Entry 8W2F (electron microscopy, 3.10 A resolution); this record covers chains O and P of the 28 polymer chains in the assembly.

== Chain O ==
Name: Proteasome endopeptidase complex
Organism: Plasmodium falciparum 3D7
Notes: EC 3.4.25.1
Reference sequence: Q8IAR3 (Q8IAR3_PLAF7); residues 1-260 here = UniProt positions 1-260
Chain sequence (260 residues; row label = number of the first residue in the row):
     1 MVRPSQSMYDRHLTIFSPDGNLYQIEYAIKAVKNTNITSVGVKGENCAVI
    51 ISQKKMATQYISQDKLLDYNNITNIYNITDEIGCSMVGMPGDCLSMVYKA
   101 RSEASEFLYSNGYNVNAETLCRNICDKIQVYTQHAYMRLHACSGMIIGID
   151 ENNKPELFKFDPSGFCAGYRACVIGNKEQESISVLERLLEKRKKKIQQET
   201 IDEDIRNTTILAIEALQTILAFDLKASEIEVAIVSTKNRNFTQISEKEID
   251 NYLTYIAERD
Disordered / not traced: 1-8, 58-64, 194-199, 259-260
Cystine bridges: C121-C166

== Chain P ==
Name: Proteasome endopeptidase complex
Organism: Plasmodium falciparum 3D7
Notes: EC 3.4.25.1
Reference sequence: C6KST3 (C6KST3_PLAF7); residues 1-235 here = UniProt positions 1-235
Chain sequence (235 residues; each row starts with the number of its first residue):
     1 MADGEYSFSLTTFSPTGKLVQIEYALNRVSSSSPALGIRAKNGVIIATEK
    51 KSPNELIEENSIFKIQQISEHIGIVYAGMPGDFRVLLKRARKEAIRYSLQ
   101 YGSEILVKELVKIIASIVQEFTQTGGVRPFGLSLLICGVDVYGYHLYQID
   151 PSGCYFNWMATCVGKDYQNNMSFLEKRYNKDIEIEDAIHTAILTLKESYE
   201 GVLNEKNIEIGVAYDNKPFKILTQNEIKDYLIEIE
Disordered / not traced: 1-5, 51-53, 200-204, 214-216, 233-235

== Interface between chain O and chain P ==
Pairs across the interface (51):
  L13(O) - L10(P)  hydrophobic
  T14(O) - R128(P)
  I15(O) - L10(P)  hydrophobic
  I15(O) - Q21(P)
  F16(O) - Q21(P)  hydrogen bond (backbone-side chain)
  F16(O) - Y24(P)  hydrophobic
  F16(O) - A25(P)  hydrophobic
  F16(O) - M79(P)  hydrophobic
  F16(O) - R128(P)
  F16(O) - P129(P)
  F16(O) - G131(P)
  S17(O) - Y24(P)
  P18(O) - Y24(P)  hydrophobic
  P18(O) - N27(P)
  G20(O) - Y24(P)
  G20(O) - R28(P)  hydrogen bond (backbone-side chain)
  L22(O) - R28(P)
  L22(O) - R128(P)
  K43(O) - E58(P)  salt bridge
  R122(O) - S61(P)  hydrogen bond (side chain-backbone)
  R122(O) - R84(P)
  D126(O) - V85(P)
  D126(O) - K88(P)  salt bridge
  Q129(O) - G81(P)
  Q129(O) - D82(P)  hydrogen bond
  Q129(O) - V85(P)
  Q129(O) - R128(P)
  T132(O) - R128(P)  hydrogen bond (backbone-side chain)
  Q133(O) - F121(P)
  Q133(O) - V127(P)
  Q133(O) - R128(P)  hydrogen bond (side chain-backbone)
  Q133(O) - F130(P)
  H134(O) - G126(P)
  A135(O) - L10(P)  hydrophobic
  A135(O) - G126(P)  hydrogen bond (backbone-backbone)
  F165(O) - P80(P)  hydrophobic
  A167(O) - I62(P)  hydrophobic
  G168(O) - I57(P)
  G168(O) - E58(P)  hydrogen bond (backbone-backbone)
  G168(O) - S61(P)  hydrogen bond (backbone-side chain)
  Y169(O) - L56(P)
  Y169(O) - I57(P)  hydrophobic
  Y169(O) - E58(P)
  R170(O) - E55(P)  hydrogen bond (side chain-backbone)
  R170(O) - L56(P)  hydrogen bond (backbone-backbone)
  A171(O) - L56(P)
  I182(O) - N54(P)
  I182(O) - L56(P)  hydrophobic
  E186(O) - N54(P)
  E186(O) - E55(P)
  L189(O) - L56(P)  hydrophobic
Other interface residues (no listed pair), chain O (31 interface residues in all): D19, N21, N123, F158, G164, L185

== Overview ==
31 residues of chain O face 27 of chain P across their interface, with 11 hydrogen bonds and 2 salt bridges.
Polar pairs include K43(O)-E58(P), D126(O)-K88(P) and F16(O)-Q21(P).
Here chain O is Proteasome endopeptidase complex and chain P is Proteasome endopeptidase complex, both from
Plasmodium falciparum 3D7. Entry 8W2F (Plasmodium falciparum 20S proteasome bound to an inhibitor) was
determined by electron microscopy.
